PDB entry 6TFS | X-ray diffraction, 2.00 A resolution | chain A

== Chain A ==
Molecule: ABC transporter substrate-binding protein
From: Rhizobium radiobacter
UniProtKB: O50271 (O50271_RHIRD); residues 2-494 here correspond to UniProt positions 30-522 (UniProt number = residue number + 28)
Amino-acid sequence (500 residues; numbered 1 to 500; the number before each row is that of its first residue):
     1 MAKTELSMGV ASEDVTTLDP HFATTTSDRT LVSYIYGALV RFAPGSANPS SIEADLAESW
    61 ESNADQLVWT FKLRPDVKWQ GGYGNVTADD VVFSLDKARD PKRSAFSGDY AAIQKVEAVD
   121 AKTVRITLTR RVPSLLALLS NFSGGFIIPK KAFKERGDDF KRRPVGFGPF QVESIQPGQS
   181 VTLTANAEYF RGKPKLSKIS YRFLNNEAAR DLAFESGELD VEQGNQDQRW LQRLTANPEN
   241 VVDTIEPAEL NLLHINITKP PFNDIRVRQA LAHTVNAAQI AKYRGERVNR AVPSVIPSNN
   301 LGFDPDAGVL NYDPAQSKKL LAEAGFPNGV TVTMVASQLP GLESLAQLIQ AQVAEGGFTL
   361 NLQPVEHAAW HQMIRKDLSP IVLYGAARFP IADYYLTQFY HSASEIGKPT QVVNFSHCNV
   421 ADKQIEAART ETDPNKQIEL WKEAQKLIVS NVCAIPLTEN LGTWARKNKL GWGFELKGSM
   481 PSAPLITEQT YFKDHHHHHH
Disordered / not traced: 1, 495-500
Modified / non-standard residues: Mse1 (selenomethionine); Mse8, Mse334, Mse373, Mse480 (selenomethionine; parent Met)
Differences from the reference sequence: initiating methionine (1); expression tag (495-500)
Residues lining bound ligands: N7T ((2S)-2-[[(3S,4R,5R)-3,4,5,6-tetrakis(oxidanyl)-2-oxidanylidene-hexyl]amino]pentanedioic acid): T24, T25, T26, R29, Q226, E249, N251, R284, L339, G341, L342, L345, H367, H371, Y384, G385, A386, R388, N460

== In short ==
Bound to chain A: compound N7T.
Chain A is ABC transporter substrate-binding protein (Rhizobium radiobacter); the structure, Structure in
P3212 form of the PBP/SBP MoaA in complex with glucopinic acid from A.tumefacien R10, was determined by X-ray
diffraction together with 6TFQ, 6TFX, 6TG2 and 6TG3 from the same study.
